PDB entry 8J1I | X-ray diffraction, 1.60 A resolution | chains 8 and H

Chain 8:
Protein: Ephrin type-A receptor 8
From: Mus musculus
Notes: EC 2.7.10.1
UniProtKB: O09127 (EPHA8_MOUSE); residue numbers follow UniProt; this construct covers 932-996
Sequence (69 residues; numbered 928 to 996; the number before each row is that of its first residue):
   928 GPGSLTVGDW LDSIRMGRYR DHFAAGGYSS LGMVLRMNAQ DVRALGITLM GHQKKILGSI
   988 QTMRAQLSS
Unresolved in the structure: 928-930
Differences from the reference sequence: expression tag (928-931)

Chain H:
Protein: SAM and SH3 domain-containing protein 1
From: Mus musculus
UniProtKB: P59808 (SASH1_MOUSE); residues 625-691 here = UniProt positions 625-691
Sequence (73 residues; row label = number of the first residue in the row):
   619 GPGSEFPSQP KSVEDLLDRI NLKEHMPTFL FNGYEDLDTF KLLEEEDLDE LNIRDPEHRA
   679 VLLTAVELLQ EYD
Unresolved in the structure: 619-623, 691
Differences from the reference sequence: expression tag (619-624)

Interface between chain 8 and chain H:
Contacting residue pairs (22; chain 8 residue first):
  Arg-942(8) / Asp-654(H)  salt bridge
  Arg-942(8) / Asp-656(H)  salt bridge
  Leu-976(8) / Phe-649(H)
  Leu-976(8) / Asn-650(H)
  Leu-976(8) / Gly-651(H)
  Met-977(8) / Asn-650(H)  hydrogen bond (backbone-backbone)
  Met-977(8) / Tyr-652(H)
  Met-977(8) / Glu-668(H)
  Met-977(8) / Leu-669(H)  hydrophobic
  Gly-978(8) / Asn-650(H)  hydrogen bond (backbone-backbone)
  Gly-978(8) / Gly-651(H)
  Gly-978(8) / Tyr-652(H)
  Gly-978(8) / Thr-657(H)
  His-979(8) / Gly-651(H)
  His-979(8) / Glu-653(H)  salt bridge
  Lys-981(8) / Tyr-652(H)
  Lys-981(8) / Leu-660(H)
  Lys-981(8) / Glu-662(H)  salt bridge
  Lys-981(8) / Asp-665(H)  salt bridge
  Lys-982(8) / Asp-656(H)  salt bridge
  Lys-982(8) / Thr-657(H)
  Lys-982(8) / Leu-660(H)

Overview:
The interface between chain 8 and chain H involves 7 residues on one side and 13 on the other, with 2 hydrogen
bonds and 6 salt bridges. Polar contacts include Arg-942(8)/Asp-654(H), Arg-942(8)/Asp-656(H) and
His-979(8)/Glu-653(H).
Here chain 8 is Ephrin type-A receptor 8 and chain H is SAM and SH3 domain-containing protein 1, both from Mus
musculus. Entry 8J1I (Crystal Structure of EphA8/SASH1 Complex) was determined by X-ray diffraction.
